PDB entry 2A6H | X-ray diffraction, 2.40 A resolution | chains C and F of the 6 polymer chains in the assembly

[Chain C]
Protein: DNA-directed RNA polymerase beta chain
From: Thermus thermophilus
Notes: EC 2.7.7.6
UniProt: Q8RQE9 (RPOB_THET8); residue numbers follow UniProt; this construct covers 1-1119
Amino-acid sequence (1119 residues; row label = number of the first residue in the row):
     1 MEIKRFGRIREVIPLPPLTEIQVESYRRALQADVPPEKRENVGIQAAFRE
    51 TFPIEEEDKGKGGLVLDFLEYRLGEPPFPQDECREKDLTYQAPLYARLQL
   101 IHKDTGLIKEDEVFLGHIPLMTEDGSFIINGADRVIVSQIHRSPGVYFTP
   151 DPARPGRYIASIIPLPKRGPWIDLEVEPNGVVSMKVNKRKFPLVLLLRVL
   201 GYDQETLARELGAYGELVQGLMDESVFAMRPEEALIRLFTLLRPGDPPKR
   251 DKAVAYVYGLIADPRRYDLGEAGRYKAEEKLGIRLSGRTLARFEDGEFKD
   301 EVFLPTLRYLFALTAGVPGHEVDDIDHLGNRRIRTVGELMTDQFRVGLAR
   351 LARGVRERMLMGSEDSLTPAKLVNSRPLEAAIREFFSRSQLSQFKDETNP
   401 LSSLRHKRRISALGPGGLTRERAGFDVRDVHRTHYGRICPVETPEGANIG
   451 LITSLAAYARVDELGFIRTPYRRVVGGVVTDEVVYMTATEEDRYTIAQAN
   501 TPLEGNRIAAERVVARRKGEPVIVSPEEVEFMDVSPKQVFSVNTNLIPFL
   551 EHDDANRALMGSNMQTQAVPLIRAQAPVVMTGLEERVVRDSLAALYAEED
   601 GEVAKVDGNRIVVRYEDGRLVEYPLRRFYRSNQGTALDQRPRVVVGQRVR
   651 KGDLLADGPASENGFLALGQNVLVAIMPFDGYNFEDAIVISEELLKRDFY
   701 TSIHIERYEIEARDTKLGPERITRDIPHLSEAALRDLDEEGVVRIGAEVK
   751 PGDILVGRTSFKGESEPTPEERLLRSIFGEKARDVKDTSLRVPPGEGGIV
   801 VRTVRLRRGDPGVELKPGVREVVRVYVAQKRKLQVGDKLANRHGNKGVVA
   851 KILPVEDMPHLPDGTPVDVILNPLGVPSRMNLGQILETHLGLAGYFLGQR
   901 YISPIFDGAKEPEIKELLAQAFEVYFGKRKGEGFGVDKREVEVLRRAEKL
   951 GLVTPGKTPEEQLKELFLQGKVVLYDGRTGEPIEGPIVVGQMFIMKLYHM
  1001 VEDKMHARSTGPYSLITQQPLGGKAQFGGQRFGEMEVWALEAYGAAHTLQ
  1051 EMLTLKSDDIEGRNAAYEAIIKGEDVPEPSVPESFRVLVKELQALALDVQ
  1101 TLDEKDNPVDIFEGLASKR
Residues lining bound ligands: streptolydigin (STD): E421, R422, A423, F425, R428, A447, I449

[Chain F]
Protein: RNA polymerase sigma factor rpoD
From: Thermus thermophilus
UniProt: Q5SKW1 (Q5SKW1_THET8); residues 1-423 here = UniProt positions 1-423
Amino-acid sequence (423 residues; numbered 1 to 423; the number before each row is that of its first residue):
     1 MKKSKRKNAQAQEAQETEVLVQEEAEELPEFPEGEPDPDLEDPDLALEDD
    51 LLDLPEEGEGLDLEEEEEDLPIPKISTSDPVRQYLHEIGQVPLLTLEEEV
   101 ELARKVEEGMEAIKKLSEITGLDPDLIREVVRAKILGSARVRHIPGLKET
   151 LDPKTVEEIDQKLKSLPKEHKRYLHIAREGEAARQHLIEANLRLVVSIAK
   201 KYTGRGLSFLDLIQEGNQGLIRAVEKFEYKRRFKFSTYATWWIRQAINRA
   251 IADQARTIRIPVHMVETINKLSRTARQLQQELGREPTYEEIAEAMGPGWD
   301 AKRVEETLKIAQEPVSLETPIGDEKDSFYGDFIPDEHLPSPVDAATQSLL
   351 SEELEKALSKLSEREAMVLKLRKGLIDGREHTLEEVGAFFGVTRERIRQI
   401 ENKALRKLKYHESRTRKLRDFLD
Not modelled in the structure: 1-73, 379-383

[Chain C / chain F interface]
Residue-residue contacts (35):
  A370(C) with Q280(F)
  H728(C) with D423(F), salt bridge
  L729(C) with R419(F); F421(F), hydrophobic
  P769(C) with K373(F)
  E770(C) with G374(F)
  R772(C) with G378(F)
  L773(C) with L369(F); K373(F)
  R775(C) with D423(F), salt bridge
  F778(C) with K409(F)
  P817(C) with Y288(F); E305(F)
  T1010(C) with P341(F)
  Y1013(C) with I333(F); P334(F); D335(F)
  S1014(C) with G330(F), hydrogen bond (side chain-backbone); D331(F), hydrogen bond (side chain-backbone); I333(F)
  L1015(C) with G330(F); I333(F), hydrogen bond (backbone-backbone)
  I1016(C) with L317(F), hydrophobic; G330(F)
  L1021(C) with D331(F); F332(F); I333(F); P334(F), hydrophobic
  N1064(C) with P339(F); P341(F)
  Y1067(C) with P341(F); V342(F); A345(F), hydrophobic
  K1072(C) with S348(F); E352(F), salt bridge
Interface residues without a listed pair, chain C (26 interface residues in all): R376, I777, G818, G1011, P1012, R1063, I1071
Interface residues without a listed pair, chain F (31 interface residues in all): Q279, E281, E285, K309, S340, A344, L405

[Overview]
The interface between chain C and chain F involves 26 residues on one side and 31 on the other, with 3
hydrogen bonds and 3 salt bridges. Polar contacts include H728(C)-D423(F), R775(C)-D423(F) and
K1072(C)-E352(F). Ligands of chain C: streptolydigin.
Here chain C is DNA-directed RNA polymerase beta chain and chain F is RNA polymerase sigma factor rpoD, both
from Thermus thermophilus. Entry 2A6H (Crystal structure of the T. thermophilus RNA polymerase holoenzyme in
complex with antibiotic sterptolydigin) was determined by X-ray diffraction.
